Entry 8H3V (electron microscopy, 4.50 A resolution (low resolution: residue-level contacts below are approximate; hydrogen-bond / salt-bridge calls are withheld)); this record covers chains 2 and T of the 15 polymer chains in the assembly.

[Chain 2]
Molecule: 125-nt DNA strand
Sequence (125 nucleotides; row label = number of the first residue in the row):
     1 CCTGCATCCG TGAGTCGAGG GTAATAACAG AAAAATTTTC CTGAATTTTG TATAAGTAGC
    61 TACAAAATTC TCGTATTAAT GCGTTTTTTG CATAGAGAAT ATGCGTTTTT TGCATTACAC
   121 TTAAC
Disordered / not traced: 1-2, 11-26, 115-125

[Chain T]
Molecule: NtcB
UniProtKB: Q9L3R4 (Q9L3R4_NOSS1); residues 1-312 here = UniProt positions 1-312
Amino-acid sequence (312 residues; each row starts with the number of its first residue):
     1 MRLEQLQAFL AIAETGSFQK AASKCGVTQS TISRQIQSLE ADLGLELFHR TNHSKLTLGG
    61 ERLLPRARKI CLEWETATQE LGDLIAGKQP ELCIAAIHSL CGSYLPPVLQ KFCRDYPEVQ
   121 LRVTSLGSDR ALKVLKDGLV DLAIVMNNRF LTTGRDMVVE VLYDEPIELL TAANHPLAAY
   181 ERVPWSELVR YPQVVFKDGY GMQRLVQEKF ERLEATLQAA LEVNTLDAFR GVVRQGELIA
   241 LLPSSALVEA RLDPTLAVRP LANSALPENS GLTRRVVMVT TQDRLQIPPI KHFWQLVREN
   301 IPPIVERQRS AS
Disordered / not traced: 263-271, 304-312
Reported in the primary citation:
  - binding site for the 125-nt DNA strand: Arg34, His53
  - mutagenesis - R34A/H53A: abolished binding to the 125-nt DNA strand

[Chain 2 / chain T interface]
Pairs across the interface (12; chain 2 residue first):
  DT89(2) - Arg2(T)
  DT89(2) - Gln5(T)
  DT89(2) - Gln35(T)
  DG90(2) - Val27(T)
  DG90(2) - Thr28(T)
  DG90(2) - Thr31(T)
  DG90(2) - Gln35(T)
  DC91(2) - Val27(T)
  DC91(2) - Thr28(T)
  DC91(2) - Arg34(T)
  DA92(2) - Arg34(T)
  DT93(2) - Gln29(T)
Also at the interface, not in a pair above, chain T (10 interface residues in all): Ile32, Ser38

[Summary]
5 residues of chain 2 and 10 residues of chain T are in contact. From the paper: a binding site for the 125-nt
DNA strand at Arg34(T) and His53(T); R34A/H53A of chain T abolish binding to the 125-nt DNA strand.
Chain 2 is a 125-nt DNA strand and chain T is NtcB; the structure, Cryo-EM structure of the full transcription
activation complex NtcA-NtcB-TAC, was determined by electron microscopy (same publication as 8H3Z and 8H40).
